Entry 7LL2 (electron microscopy, 3.73 A resolution); this record covers chains A and D of the 12 polymer chains in the assembly.

# Chain A
Molecule: Envelope glycoprotein gp120
Source organism: Human immunodeficiency virus 1
Reference sequence: Q2N0S6 (Q2N0S6_9HIV1); the construct lacks a stretch of the UniProt sequence and is renumbered around it, so the offset changes along the chain: 31-139 = UniProt 30-138; 148-185 = UniProt 139-176; 187-309 = UniProt 186-308; 312-321 = UniProt 309-318; 2 more segments
Sequence (473 residues; row label = number of the first residue in the row; note: 12 numbers in that range are skipped by the numbering (no residue carries them; nothing is unmodelled there); a row labelled like 185A-185I holds insertion residues (185A, then the next letters in order)):
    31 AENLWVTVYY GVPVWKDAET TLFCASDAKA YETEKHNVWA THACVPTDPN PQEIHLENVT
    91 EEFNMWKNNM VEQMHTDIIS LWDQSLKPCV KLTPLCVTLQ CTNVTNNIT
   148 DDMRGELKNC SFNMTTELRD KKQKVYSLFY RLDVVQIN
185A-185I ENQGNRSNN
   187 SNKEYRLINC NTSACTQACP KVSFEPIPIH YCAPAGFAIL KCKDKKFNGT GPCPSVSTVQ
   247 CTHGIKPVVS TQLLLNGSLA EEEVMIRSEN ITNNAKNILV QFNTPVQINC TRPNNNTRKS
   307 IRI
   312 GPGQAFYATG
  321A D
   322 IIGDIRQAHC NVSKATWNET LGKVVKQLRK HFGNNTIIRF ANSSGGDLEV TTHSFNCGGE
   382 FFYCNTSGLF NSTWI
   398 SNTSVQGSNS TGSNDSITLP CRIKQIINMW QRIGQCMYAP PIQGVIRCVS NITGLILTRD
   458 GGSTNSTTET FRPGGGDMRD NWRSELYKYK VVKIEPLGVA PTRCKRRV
Not modelled in the structure: 148-150, 185A-185I, 398-411
Disulfide bonds: Cys54-Cys74, Cys119-Cys205, Cys126-Cys196, Cys131-Cys157, Cys201-Cys433, Cys218-Cys247, Cys228-Cys239, Cys296-Cys331, Cys378-Cys445, Cys385-Cys418
Covalent attachments: N-acetylglucosamine (NAG) linked to Asn88, Asn133, Asn156, Asn160, Asn197, Asn234, Asn262, Asn295, Asn301, Asn355, Asn363, Asn386, Asn392, Asn448; glycan linked to Asn276
Sequence notes: conflict Cys201 (Ile200 in Q2N0S6), Asn332 (Thr330 in Q2N0S6), Cys433 (Ala430 in Q2N0S6), Cys501 (Ala498 in Q2N0S6)
Reported in the primary citation:
  - mutagenesis - N276D, R456S: abolished binding to VRC33.01
  - mutagenesis - N234S, D368R: decreased binding to VRC33.01
  - post-translational modification sites: Asn276
  - mutagenesis - N276D, R456S: abolished binding to VRC40.01
  - mutagenesis - D368R: decreased binding to VRC40.01

# Chain D
Molecule: Envelope glycoprotein gp41
Source organism: Human immunodeficiency virus 1
Reference sequence: Q2N0S7 (Q2N0S7_9HIV1); residues 512-664 here correspond to UniProt positions 509-661 (UniProt number = residue number - 3)
Sequence (153 residues; numbered 512 to 664; the number before each row is that of its first residue):
   512 AVGIGAVFLG FLGAAGSTMG AASMTLTVQA RNLLSGIVQQ QSNLLRAIEA QQHLLKLTVW
   572 GIKQLQARVL AVERYLRDQQ LLGIWGCSGK LICCTNVPWN SSWSNRNLSE IWDNMTWLQW
   632 DKEISNYTQI IYGLLEESQN QQEKNEQDLL ALD
Not modelled in the structure: 512-519, 555-563
Sequence notes: conflict Cys605 (Thr602 in Q2N0S7)

# Interface between chain A and chain D
Contacting residue pairs - 9 pairs, chain A then chain D:
  Tyr39(A) - Gln658(D)  hydrogen bond
  Arg500(A) - Ala662(D)
  Cys501(A) - Leu661(D)
  Cys501(A) - Ala662(D)
  Lys502(A) - Leu661(D)  hydrogen bond (backbone-backbone)
  Lys502(A) - Asp664(D)
  Arg504(A) - Leu660(D)
  Arg504(A) - Leu661(D)
  Arg504(A) - Asp664(D)  salt bridge
Interface residues without a listed pair, chain A (7 interface residues in all): Thr37, Thr499

# In short
7 residues of chain A and 5 residues of chain D are in contact, with 2 hydrogen bonds and 1 salt bridge. Polar
contacts include Arg504(A)-Asp664(D), Tyr39(A)-Gln658(D) and Lys502(A)-Leu661(D). From the paper: N276D and
R456S of chain A abolish binding to VRC33.01; a modification site at Asn276(A); 4 substitutions were tested in
all.
Here chain A is Envelope glycoprotein gp120 and chain D is Envelope glycoprotein gp41, both from Human
immunodeficiency virus 1. Entry 7LL2 (Cryo-EM structure of BG505 DS-SOSIP in complex with Glycan276-Dependent
Broadly Neutralizing Antibody VRC33.01 Fab) was determined by electron microscopy, deposited together with
7LG6 and 7LL1.
